1U1M - chains B and A; structure by X-ray diffraction, 2.00 A resolution.

[Chain B]
Molecule: 11-nt DNA strand
Sequence (11 nucleotides; row label = number of the first residue in the row):
   202 TAGGGTTAXGG
Modified residues: 7GU (7-deaza-2'-deoxyguanosine-5'-monophosphate) at position 210

[Chain A]
Name: Heterogeneous nuclear ribonucleoprotein A1
Organism: Homo sapiens
Reference sequence: P09651 (ROA1_HUMAN); residues 1-196 here correspond to UniProt positions 0-195 (UniProt number = residue number - 1)
Sequence (196 residues; row label = number of the first residue in the row):
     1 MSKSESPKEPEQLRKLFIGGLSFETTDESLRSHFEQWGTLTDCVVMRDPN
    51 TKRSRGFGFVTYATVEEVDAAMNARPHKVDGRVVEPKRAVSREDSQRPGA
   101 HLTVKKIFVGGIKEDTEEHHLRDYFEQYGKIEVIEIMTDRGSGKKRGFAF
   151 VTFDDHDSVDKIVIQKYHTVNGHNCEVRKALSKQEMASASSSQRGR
Disordered / not traced: 1-7, 191-196
From the paper describing this entry:
  - binding site for the 11-nt DNA strand (chain B): Lys106
  - specificity-determining residues: Lys106

[How chain B and chain A interact]
Residue-residue contacts (36; chain B residue first):
  DT202(B) with Phe17(A), base contact; Gly19(A), base contact; Gly20(A), hydrogen bond to the sugar; Arg55(A), sugar contact; Gly56(A), sugar contact; Phe57(A), sugar contact; Arg82(A), base contact; Glu85(A), hydrogen bond to the base; Lys87(A), hydrogen bond to the base
  DA203(B) with Phe17(A), stacking on the base; Phe57(A), sugar contact; Phe59(A), base contact; Lys87(A), base contact; Arg88(A), hydrogen bond to the base; Ala89(A), base contact; Val90(A), hydrogen bond to the base; His101(A), stacking on the base
  DG204(B) with Gln12(A), base contact; Lys15(A), hydrogen bond to the base; Met46(A), sugar contact; Arg55(A), salt bridge to the phosphate; Phe57(A), sugar contact; Phe59(A), sugar contact; Ala89(A), base contact; Val90(A), hydrogen bond to the base; Ser91(A), base contact; Arg92(A), hydrogen bond to the base; Ser95(A), hydrogen bond to the base
  DG205(B) with Lys15(A), base contact; Asp42(A), hydrogen bond to the base; Val44(A), base contact; Met46(A), sugar contact; Arg55(A), salt bridge to the phosphate; Arg92(A), hydrogen bond to the base
  DT207(B) with Arg92(A), hydrogen bond to the base
  DT208(B) with Arg92(A), base contact
Also at the interface, not in a pair above, chain A (24 interface residues in all): Glu11, Glu93

[Overview]
Chain B and chain A form an interface of 6 and 24 residues respectively, with 12 hydrogen bonds, 2 salt
bridges and 2 aromatic stacking contacts. Among the polar pairs are DT202(B)-Glu85(A), DT202(B)-Lys87(A) and
DA203(B)-Arg88(A). From the paper: a binding site for the 11-nt DNA strand (chain B) at Lys106(A); the
specificity determinant Lys106(A).
Here chain B is an 11-nt DNA strand and chain A is Heterogeneous nuclear ribonucleoprotein A1 (Homo sapiens).
Entry 1U1M (Crystal Structure of UP1 Complexed With d(TTAGGGTTA 7GU GG); A Human Telomeric Repeat Containing
7-deaza-guanine) was determined by X-ray diffraction, deposited together with 1U1K, 1U1L, 1U1N, 1U1O, 1U1P,
1U1Q and 1U1R.
